Entry 6Z11 (electron microscopy, 3.36 A resolution); this record covers chains A and C of the 6 polymer chains in the assembly.

[Chain A]
Protein: DNA-directed RNA polymerase subunit alpha
Organism: Mycolicibacterium smegmatis MC2 155
Notes: EC 2.7.7.6
UniProt: A0QSL8 (RPOA_MYCS2); numbering as in UniProt (aligned over 1-350)
Sequence (350 residues; row label = number of the first residue in the row):
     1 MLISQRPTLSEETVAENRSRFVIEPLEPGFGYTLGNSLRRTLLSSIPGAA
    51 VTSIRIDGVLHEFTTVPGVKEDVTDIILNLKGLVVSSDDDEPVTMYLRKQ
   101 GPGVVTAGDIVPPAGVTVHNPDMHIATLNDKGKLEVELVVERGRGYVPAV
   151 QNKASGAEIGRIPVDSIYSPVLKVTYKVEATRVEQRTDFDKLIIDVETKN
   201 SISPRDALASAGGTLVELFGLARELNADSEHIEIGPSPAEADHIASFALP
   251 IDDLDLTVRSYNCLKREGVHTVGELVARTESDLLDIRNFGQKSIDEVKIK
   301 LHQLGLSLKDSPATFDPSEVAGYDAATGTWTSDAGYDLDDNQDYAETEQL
Unresolved in the structure: 225-350

[Chain C]
Protein: DNA-directed RNA polymerase subunit beta
Organism: Mycolicibacterium smegmatis MC2 155
Notes: EC 2.7.7.6
UniProt: P60281 (RPOB_MYCS2); residues 1-1169 here = UniProt positions 1-1169
Sequence (1169 residues; each row starts with the number of its first residue):
     1 MLEGCILAVSSQSKSNAITNNSVPGAPNRVSFAKLREPLEVPGLLDVQTD
    51 SFEWLVGSDRWRQAAIDRGEENPVGGLEEVLAELSPIEDFSGSMSLSFSD
   101 PRFDEVKASVDECKDKDMTYAAPLFVTAEFINNNTGEIKSQTVFMGDFPM
   151 MTEKGTFIINGTERVVVSQLVRSPGVYFDETIDKSTEKTLHSVKVIPGRG
   201 AWLEFDVDKRDTVGVRIDRKRRQPVTVLLKALGWTNEQIVERFGFSEIMM
   251 GTLEKDTTSGTDEALLDIYRKLRPGEPPTKESAQTLLENLFFKEKRYDLA
   301 RVGRYKVNKKLGLNAGKPITSSTLTEEDVVATIEYLVRLHEGQTSMTVPG
   351 GVEVPVEVDDIDHFGNRRLRTVGELIQNQIRVGLSRMERVVRERMTTQDV
   401 EAITPQTLINIRPVVAAIKEFFGTSQLSQFMDQNNPLSGLTHKRRLSALG
   451 PGGLSRERAGLEVRDVHPSHYGRMCPIETPEGPNIGLIGSLSVYARVNPF
   501 GFIETPYRKVENGVVTDQIDYLTADEEDRHVVAQANSPTDENGRFTEDRV
   551 MVRKKGGEVEFVSADQVDYMDVSPRQMVSVATAMIPFLEHDDANRALMGA
   601 NMQRQAVPLVRSEAPLVGTGMELRAAIDAGDVVVADKTGVIEEVSADYIT
   651 VMADDGTRQSYRLRKFARSNHGTCANQRPIVDAGQRVEAGQVIADGPCTQ
   701 NGEMALGKNLLVAIMPWEGHNYEDAIILSNRLVEEDVLTSIHIEEHEIDA
   751 RDTKLGAEEITRDIPNVSDEVLADLDERGIVRIGAEVRDGDILVGKVTPK
   801 GETELTPEERLLRAIFGEKAREVRDTSLKVPHGESGKVIGIRVFSREDDD
   851 ELPAGVNELVRVYVAQKRKISDGDKLAGRHGNKGVIGKILPVEDMPFLPD
   901 GTPVDIILNTHGVPRRMNIGQILETHLGWVAKAGWNIDVAAGVPDWASKL
   951 PEELYSAPADSTVATPVFDGAQEGELAGLLGSTLPNRDGEVMVDADGKST
  1001 LFDGRSGEPFPYPVTVGYMYILKLHHLVDDKIHARSTGPYSMITQQPLGG
  1051 KAQFGGQRFGEMECWAMQAYGAAYTLQELLTIKSDDTVGRVKVYEAIVKG
  1101 ENIPEPGIPESFKVLLKELQSLCLNVEVLSSDGAAIEMRDGDDEDLERAA
  1151 ANLGINLSRNESASVEDLA
Unresolved in the structure: 1-20, 801-821, 1131-1169
Swiss-Prot annotation at these positions:
  - mutagenesis: Gln-429 (Q429K/L: Rifampicin (Rif) resistant), Asp-432 (D432V: Rifampicin (Rif) resistant; D432Y: Rifampicin (Rif) resistant; RbpA no longer rescues transcription in the presence of Rif. Decreased affinity for Rif, no change in affinity for RbpA), His-442 (H442D/L/P/R/Y: Rifampicin (Rif) resistant), Arg-445 (R445L/P: Rifampicin (Rif) resistant), Ser-447 (S447L/P/W: Rifampicin (Rif) resistant; RbpA no longer rescues transcription in the presence of Rif, decreased affinity for Rif, no change in affinity for RbpA; tested in the Leu mutation), Leu-449 (L449P: Rifampicin (Rif) resistant)

[Interface between chain A and chain C]
Pairs across the interface - 71 pairs, chain A then chain C:
  Arg-18(A) / Arg-987(C)
  Arg-18(A) / Asp-988(C)  salt bridge
  Gly-29(A) / Glu-1008(C)
  Tyr-32(A) / Pro-1009(C)
  Thr-33(A) / Glu-1008(C)  hydrogen bond
  Asn-36(A) / Asp-1003(C)  hydrogen bond (side chain-backbone)
  Asn-36(A) / Gly-1004(C)  hydrogen bond (side chain-backbone)
  Asn-36(A) / Arg-1005(C)
  Asn-36(A) / Gly-1007(C)
  Arg-39(A) / Val-892(C)
  Arg-39(A) / Glu-893(C)  hydrogen bond (side chain-backbone)
  Arg-39(A) / Phe-897(C)
  Arg-40(A) / Glu-893(C)
  Arg-40(A) / Asp-894(C)
  Arg-40(A) / Gly-1004(C)  hydrogen bond (side chain-backbone)
  Arg-40(A) / Arg-1005(C)
  Ser-44(A) / Glu-893(C)
  Leu-60(A) / Ile-783(C)
  His-61(A) / Ile-783(C)
  His-61(A) / Val-838(C)  hydrogen bond (side chain-backbone)
  His-61(A) / Ile-839(C)
  Glu-62(A) / Lys-837(C)  salt bridge
  Glu-62(A) / Lys-867(C)  salt bridge
  Phe-63(A) / Phe-666(C)  hydrophobic
  Phe-63(A) / Ile-741(C)  hydrophobic
  Thr-65(A) / Asp-647(C)  hydrogen bond
  Thr-65(A) / Lys-665(C)
  Gly-68(A) / Val-644(C)
  Gly-68(A) / Ser-645(C)
  Val-69(A) / Ser-645(C)  hydrogen bond (backbone-side chain)
  Val-69(A) / Ala-646(C)  hydrogen bond (backbone-backbone)
  Lys-70(A) / Val-644(C)
  Lys-70(A) / Ser-645(C)
  Lys-70(A) / Ala-646(C)  hydrogen bond (backbone-backbone)
  Lys-70(A) / Pro-679(C)
  Lys-70(A) / Val-681(C)  hydrogen bond (side chain-backbone)
  Lys-70(A) / Asp-682(C)  salt bridge
  Asp-72(A) / Lys-665(C)  salt bridge
  Asp-72(A) / Phe-666(C)
  Asp-72(A) / Asn-676(C)  hydrogen bond
  Asp-75(A) / Arg-678(C)  salt bridge
  Leu-78(A) / Val-610(C)  hydrophobic
  Lys-81(A) / Glu-734(C)  hydrogen bond (side chain-backbone)
  Lys-81(A) / Asp-736(C)  salt bridge
  Asn-129(A) / Glu-643(C)  hydrogen bond
  Asn-129(A) / Val-644(C)  hydrogen bond (side chain-backbone)
  Asn-129(A) / Tyr-648(C)
  Lys-131(A) / Glu-643(C)  salt bridge
  Lys-131(A) / Tyr-648(C)  hydrogen bond
  Tyr-146(A) / Val-733(C)  hydrogen bond (side chain-backbone)
  Tyr-146(A) / Glu-734(C)
  Tyr-146(A) / Lys-869(C)  hydrogen bond
  Gln-151(A) / Glu-786(C)
  Asn-152(A) / Glu-786(C)  hydrogen bond (backbone-side chain)
  Lys-153(A) / Glu-786(C)  hydrogen bond (backbone-side chain)
  Ile-159(A) / Ile-783(C)
  Ile-159(A) / Gly-784(C)
  Asp-165(A) / Val-733(C)
  Asp-165(A) / Asp-736(C)
  Asp-165(A) / Lys-869(C)  salt bridge
  Lys-173(A) / Asp-900(C)
  Lys-173(A) / Arg-987(C)
  Val-174(A) / Gly-901(C)
  Thr-175(A) / Pro-899(C)
  Thr-175(A) / Asp-900(C)
  Thr-175(A) / Gly-901(C)
  Tyr-176(A) / Phe-897(C)  hydrophobic
  Tyr-176(A) / Phe-1002(C)
  Tyr-176(A) / Asp-1003(C)
  Tyr-176(A) / Gly-1007(C)  hydrogen bond (side chain-backbone)
  Glu-197(A) / Arg-987(C)  salt bridge
Other interface residues (no listed pair), chain A (38 interface residues in all): Leu-43, Thr-64, Val-66, Thr-74, Ile-167
Other interface residues (no listed pair), chain C (49 interface residues in all): Arg-611, Glu-735, Ala-865, Met-895, Thr-902, Pro-903, Ser-1006

[In short]
38 residues of chain A and 49 residues of chain C are in contact; the contacts include 21 hydrogen bonds and
10 salt bridges. Among the polar pairs are Arg-18(A)/Asp-988(C), Glu-62(A)/Lys-837(C) and
Glu-62(A)/Lys-867(C). UniProt lists 6 mutagenesis sites on chain C.
Here chain A is DNA-directed RNA polymerase subunit alpha and chain C is DNA-directed RNA polymerase subunit
beta, both from Mycolicibacterium smegmatis MC2 155. Entry 6Z11 (Structure of Mycobacterium smegmatis HelD
protein in complex with RNA polymerase core - State III, primary ...) was determined by electron microscopy.
